Entry 6RAO (electron microscopy, 3.10 A resolution); this record covers chains C and E of the 10 polymer chains in the assembly.

# Chain C
Protein: Afp2
Source organism: Serratia entomophila
Reference sequence: Q6HAD7 (Q6HAD7_9GAMM); residue numbers follow UniProt; this construct covers 1-354
Amino-acid sequence (354 residues; row label = number of the first residue in the row):
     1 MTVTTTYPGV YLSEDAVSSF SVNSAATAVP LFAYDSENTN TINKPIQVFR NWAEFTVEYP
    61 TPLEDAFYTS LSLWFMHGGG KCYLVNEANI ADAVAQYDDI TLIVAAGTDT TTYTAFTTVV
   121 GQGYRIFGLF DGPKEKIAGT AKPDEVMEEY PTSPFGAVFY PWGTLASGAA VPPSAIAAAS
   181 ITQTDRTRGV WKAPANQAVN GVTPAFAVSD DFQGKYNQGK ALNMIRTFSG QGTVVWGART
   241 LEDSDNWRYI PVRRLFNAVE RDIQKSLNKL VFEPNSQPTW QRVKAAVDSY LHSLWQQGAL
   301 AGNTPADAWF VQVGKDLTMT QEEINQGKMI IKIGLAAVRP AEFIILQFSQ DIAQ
Disordered / not traced: 1-3

# Chain E
Protein: Afp4
Source organism: Serratia entomophila
Reference sequence: Q6HAD5 (Q6HAD5_9GAMM); residues 1-417 here = UniProt positions 1-417
Amino-acid sequence (417 residues; each row starts with the number of its first residue):
     1 MTMVLPGVSY NETLLTQASN DDPVTMPLFI GYTPPDTAIP VTVMQPVSVG SLTQANSLFG
    61 QRGTLAYSLR HFFENGGLQC YVLPLGPGKG EPAARLQELI AALQTPQMLE TLLADDKTGL
   121 VLVPELSELN EVSSTSLSAE GVDAAEVDAD ALWYQGWQVL LTLCRQAPQR FALLELPEDP
   181 ASAVTLTQQS FSADQCQRGA AWWPRLETSY QDESSAPVVL SPLPAVAAAI QRSAHDNGVW
   241 KAPANIALAK TRRPTQSILT SQALLDNQGV SCNLIRSFVG KGVRLWGCRT LLNEENTAWR
   301 YIQIRLLVSS VEHYLSKLAR AYLFEPNTAP TWMKLKGQVW TWLRQQWLAG AFFGTVEDEA
   361 FSLSIGLDET MTEDDIRHGK MILQVRLALL APAEFIAISL TLDLRDGTAS AQTGGQS
Disordered / not traced: 1, 36-39, 133-147, 407-417

# How chain C and chain E interact
Contacting residue pairs (69; chain C residue first):
  Lys-136(C) / Glu-110(E)  salt bridge
  Ala-138(C) / Glu-110(E)
  Arg-188(C) / Glu-325(E)  salt bridge
  Lys-192(C) / Phe-324(E)  hydrogen bond (side chain-backbone)
  Lys-192(C) / Glu-325(E)  salt bridge
  Ala-193(C) / Phe-324(E)  hydrophobic
  Ala-195(C) / Phe-324(E)  hydrophobic
  Asn-196(C) / Arg-320(E)  hydrogen bond (side chain-backbone)
  Asn-196(C) / Ala-321(E)
  Ala-207(C) / Ala-114(E)
  Ser-209(C) / Leu-113(E)
  Ser-209(C) / Ala-114(E)
  Asp-211(C) / Leu-113(E)
  Phe-228(C) / Arg-320(E)
  Ser-229(C) / Lys-317(E)
  Gln-231(C) / Arg-320(E)
  Trp-236(C) / Arg-320(E)
  Trp-236(C) / Leu-323(E)  hydrophobic
  Gly-237(C) / Phe-324(E)
  Val-338(C) / Pro-326(E)  hydrophobic
  Arg-339(C) / Pro-326(E)
  Arg-339(C) / Asn-327(E)
  Pro-340(C) / Glu-325(E)
  Pro-340(C) / Asn-327(E)
  Ala-341(C) / Leu-323(E)
  Ala-341(C) / Phe-324(E)
  Ala-341(C) / Glu-325(E)  hydrogen bond (backbone-backbone)
  Ala-341(C) / Asn-327(E)
  Ala-341(C) / Gly-379(E)
  Glu-342(C) / Leu-323(E)
  Glu-342(C) / Gly-379(E)  hydrogen bond (backbone-backbone)
  Phe-343(C) / His-378(E)
  Phe-343(C) / Gly-379(E)  hydrogen bond (backbone-backbone)
  Phe-343(C) / Lys-380(E)
  Phe-343(C) / Met-381(E)  hydrogen bond (backbone-backbone)
  Ile-344(C) / Ala-319(E)
  Ile-344(C) / Tyr-322(E)
  Ile-344(C) / Leu-323(E)  hydrophobic
  Ile-344(C) / Met-381(E)
  Ile-345(C) / Lys-380(E)
  Ile-345(C) / Met-381(E)  hydrogen bond (backbone-backbone)
  Ile-345(C) / Ile-382(E)
  Ile-345(C) / Leu-383(E)  hydrogen bond (backbone-backbone)
  Leu-346(C) / Leu-383(E)
  Gln-347(C) / Ile-382(E)
  Gln-347(C) / Leu-383(E)  hydrogen bond (backbone-backbone)
  Gln-347(C) / Gln-384(E)  hydrogen bond
  Gln-347(C) / Val-385(E)  hydrogen bond (backbone-backbone)
  Phe-348(C) / Glu-312(E)
  Phe-348(C) / Val-385(E)
  Ser-349(C) / Val-385(E)  hydrogen bond (backbone-backbone)
  Ser-349(C) / Arg-386(E)
  Ser-349(C) / Leu-387(E)  hydrogen bond (backbone-backbone)
  Gln-350(C) / Ala-298(E)
  Gln-350(C) / Trp-299(E)
  Gln-350(C) / Leu-387(E)
  Gln-350(C) / Leu-389(E)
  Asp-351(C) / Leu-387(E)  hydrogen bond (backbone-backbone)
  Asp-351(C) / Ala-388(E)
  Asp-351(C) / Leu-389(E)  hydrogen bond (backbone-backbone)
  Ile-352(C) / Ala-298(E)  hydrophobic
  Ile-352(C) / Tyr-301(E)  hydrophobic
  Ile-352(C) / Leu-389(E)
  Ile-352(C) / Leu-390(E)
  Ile-352(C) / Ala-391(E)  hydrophobic
  Ala-353(C) / Phe-353(E)
  Ala-353(C) / Leu-389(E)  hydrogen bond (backbone-backbone)
  Gln-354(C) / Phe-353(E)
  Gln-354(C) / Ala-388(E)
Interface residues without a listed pair, chain C (36 interface residues in all): Val-208, Thr-227, Ala-238, Tyr-249
Interface residues without a listed pair, chain E (38 interface residues in all): Asp-116, Arg-300, Ile-304, Leu-315, Ser-316, Pro-392

# Overview
Chain C and chain E form an interface of 36 and 38 residues respectively; the contacts include 16 hydrogen
bonds and 3 salt bridges. Polar contacts include Lys-136(C)/Glu-110(E), Arg-188(C)/Glu-325(E) and
Lys-192(C)/Glu-325(E).
Here chain C is Afp2 and chain E is Afp4, both from Serratia entomophila. Entry 6RAO (Cryo-EM structure of the
anti-feeding prophage (AFP) baseplate, 6-fold symmetrised) was determined by electron microscopy, deposited
together with 6RBK, 6RBN, 6RGL, 6RAP and 6RC8.
